PDB entry 8CEN | electron microscopy, 3.00 A resolution | chains N and O of the 46 polymer chains in the assembly

# Chain N
Molecule: Nontemplate DNA
Sequence (209 nucleotides; row label = number of the first residue in the row; numbers below 1 keep their minus sign (DA-73 is residue -73)):
   -73 AGCACGCTGTGTATATAATAGCTATGGAACGTTCGATTCACCTCCGATGT
   -23 GTGTTGTACATACATAAAAATATCATAGCTCTTCTGCGCTGTGTTGGTCG
    27 TAGACAGCTCTAGCACCGCTTAAACGCACGTACGCGCTGTCCCCCGCGTT
    77 TTAACCGCCAAGGGGATTACTCCCTAGTCTCCAGGCACGTGTCAGATATA
   127 TACATCGAT
Not modelled in the structure: 0-135

# Chain O
Molecule: TATA-binding protein
Organism: Saccharomyces cerevisiae
UniProtKB: G4XSG8 (G4XSG8_YEASX); residues 1-240 here = UniProt positions 1-240
Chain sequence (240 residues; numbered 1 to 240; the number before each row is that of its first residue):
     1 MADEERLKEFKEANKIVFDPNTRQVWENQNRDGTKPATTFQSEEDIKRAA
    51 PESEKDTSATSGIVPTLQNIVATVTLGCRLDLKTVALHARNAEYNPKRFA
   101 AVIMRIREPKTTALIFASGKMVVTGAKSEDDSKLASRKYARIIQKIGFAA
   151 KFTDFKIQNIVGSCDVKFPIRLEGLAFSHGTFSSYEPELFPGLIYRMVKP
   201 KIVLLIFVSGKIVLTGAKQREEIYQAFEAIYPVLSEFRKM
Not modelled in the structure: 1-59

# Interface between chain N and chain O
Residue-residue contacts - 29 pairs, chain N then chain O:
  DT-62(N) - Leu189(O)  sugar contact
  DT-62(N) - Phe190(O)  base contact
  DA-61(N) - Phe190(O)  base contact
  DA-61(N) - Ile194(O)  phosphate contact
  DA-61(N) - Leu205(O)  base contact
  DT-60(N) - Ile194(O)  sugar contact
  DT-60(N) - Arg196(O)  salt bridge to the phosphate
  DT-60(N) - Val203(O)  sugar contact
  DT-60(N) - Leu205(O)  sugar contact
  DA-59(N) - Asn159(O)  hydrogen bond to the base
  DA-59(N) - Arg196(O)  salt bridge to the phosphate
  DA-59(N) - Val203(O)  sugar contact
  DA-59(N) - Thr215(O)  hydrogen bond to the base
  DA-59(N) - Gly216(O)  phosphate contact
  DT-58(N) - Val71(O)  base contact
  DT-58(N) - Gln158(O)  sugar contact
  DT-58(N) - Asn159(O)  hydrogen bond to the base
  DA-57(N) - Val71(O)  base contact
  DA-57(N) - Thr73(O)  sugar contact
  DA-57(N) - Val122(O)  base contact
  DA-57(N) - Gln158(O)  sugar contact
  DA-56(N) - Phe99(O)  base contact
  DA-56(N) - Phe116(O)  base contact
  DA-56(N) - Lys120(O)  phosphate contact
  DA-56(N) - Val122(O)  sugar contact
  DT-55(N) - Phe116(O)  sugar contact
  DT-55(N) - Ser118(O)  phosphate contact
  DT-55(N) - Lys120(O)  salt bridge to the phosphate
  DA-54(N) - Ala100(O)  sugar contact
Also at the interface, not in a pair above, chain O (20 interface residues in all): Val161, Lys218

# In short
The interface between chain N and chain O involves 9 residues on one side and 20 on the other, with 3 hydrogen
bonds and 3 salt bridges. Among the polar pairs are DA-59(N)-Asn159(O), DA-59(N)-Thr215(O) and
DT-58(N)-Asn159(O).
Here chain N is Nontemplate DNA and chain O is TATA-binding protein (Saccharomyces cerevisiae). Entry 8CEN
(Yeast RNA polymerase II transcription pre-initiation complex with core Mediator) was determined by electron
microscopy together with 8CEO from the same study.
